6M99 - chains G and H of the 12 polymer chains in the assembly; structure by electron microscopy, 3.40 A resolution.

# Chain G (and H)
Protein: VP3
Source organism: Grass carp reovirus
Notes: chain H of this document is another copy of the same molecule, construct and numbering; everything in this record applies to it too
Reference sequence: Q9E3V8 (Q9E3V8_9REOV); residues 1-1214 here = UniProt positions 1-1214
Amino-acid sequence (1214 residues; each row starts with the number of its first residue):
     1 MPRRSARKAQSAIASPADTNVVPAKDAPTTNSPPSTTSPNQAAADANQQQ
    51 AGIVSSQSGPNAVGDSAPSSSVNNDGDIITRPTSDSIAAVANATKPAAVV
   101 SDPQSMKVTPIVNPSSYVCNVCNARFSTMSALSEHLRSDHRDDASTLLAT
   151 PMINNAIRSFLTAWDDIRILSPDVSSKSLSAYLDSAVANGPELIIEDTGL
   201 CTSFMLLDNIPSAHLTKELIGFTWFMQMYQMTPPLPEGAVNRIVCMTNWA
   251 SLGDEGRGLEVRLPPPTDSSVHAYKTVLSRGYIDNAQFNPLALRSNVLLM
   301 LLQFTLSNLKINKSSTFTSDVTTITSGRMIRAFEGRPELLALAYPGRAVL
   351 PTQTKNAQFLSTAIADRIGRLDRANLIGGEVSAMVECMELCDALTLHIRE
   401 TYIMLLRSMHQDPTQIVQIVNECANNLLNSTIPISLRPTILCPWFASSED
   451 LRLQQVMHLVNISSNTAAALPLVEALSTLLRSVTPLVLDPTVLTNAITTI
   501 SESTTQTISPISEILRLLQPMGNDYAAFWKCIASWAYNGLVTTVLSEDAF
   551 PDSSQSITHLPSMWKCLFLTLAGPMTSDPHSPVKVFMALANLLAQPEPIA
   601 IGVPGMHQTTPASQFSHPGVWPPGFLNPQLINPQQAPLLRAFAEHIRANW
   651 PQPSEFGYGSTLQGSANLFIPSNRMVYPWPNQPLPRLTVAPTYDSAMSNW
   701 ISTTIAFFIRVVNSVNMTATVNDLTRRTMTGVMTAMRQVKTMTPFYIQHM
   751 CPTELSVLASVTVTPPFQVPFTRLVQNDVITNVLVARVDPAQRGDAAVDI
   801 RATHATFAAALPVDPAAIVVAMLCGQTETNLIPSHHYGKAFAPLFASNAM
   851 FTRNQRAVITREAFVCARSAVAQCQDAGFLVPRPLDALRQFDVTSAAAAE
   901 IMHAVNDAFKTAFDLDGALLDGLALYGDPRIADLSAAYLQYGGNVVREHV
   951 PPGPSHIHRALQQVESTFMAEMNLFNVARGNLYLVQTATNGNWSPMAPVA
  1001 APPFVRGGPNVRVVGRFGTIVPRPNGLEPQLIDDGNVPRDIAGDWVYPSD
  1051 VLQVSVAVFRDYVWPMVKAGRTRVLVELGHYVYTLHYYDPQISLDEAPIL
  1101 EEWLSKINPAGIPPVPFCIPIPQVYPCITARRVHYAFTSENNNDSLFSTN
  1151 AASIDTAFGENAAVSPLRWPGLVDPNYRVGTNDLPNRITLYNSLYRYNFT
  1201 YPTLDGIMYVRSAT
Not modelled in the structure: 1-150, 1212-1214 (chain H: 1-14, 142-154)

# How chain G and chain H interact
Contacting residue pairs - 141 pairs, chain G then chain H:
  Leu-278(G) with Asn-830(H), hydrogen bond (backbone-side chain)
  Tyr-282(G) with Asn-830(H)
  Leu-291(G) with Ile-832(H), hydrophobic; Ala-1213(H), hydrophobic
  Ser-463(G) with Thr-499(H)
  Ser-464(G) with Thr-499(H); Ile-500(H)
  Asn-465(G) with Thr-499(H), hydrogen bond (side chain-backbone)
  Thr-466(G) with Glu-502(H)
  Asp-578(G) with Asp-723(H)
  His-580(G) with Asp-723(H)
  Val-603(G) with Val-715(H), hydrophobic
  Met-606(G) with Thr-718(H)
  Gln-614(G) with Thr-718(H), hydrogen bond (backbone-side chain); Ala-719(H), hydrogen bond (side chain-backbone); Thr-720(H)
  Ser-616(G) with Thr-718(H); Asn-722(H), hydrogen bond; Asp-723(H); Arg-726(H), hydrogen bond (backbone-side chain)
  His-617(G) with Asn-713(H), hydrogen bond (side chain-backbone); Ser-714(H); Val-715(H); Arg-726(H)
  Gly-619(G) with Val-715(H)
  Val-620(G) with Val-715(H), hydrophobic; Thr-718(H)
  Ile-780(G) with Arg-727(H)
  Thr-781(G) with Arg-727(H), hydrogen bond (backbone-side chain)
  Asn-782(G) with Arg-727(H)
  Arg-793(G) with Tyr-693(H); Arg-737(H), hydrogen bond (side chain-backbone); Gln-738(H)
  Asp-795(G) with Ser-702(H), hydrogen bond; Arg-737(H), salt bridge
  Val-798(G) with Arg-737(H)
  Arg-801(G) with Ile-709(H); Arg-710(H); Asn-713(H); Thr-730(H); Thr-734(H)
  Ala-802(G) with Ala-706(H), hydrophobic; Ile-709(H), hydrophobic; Thr-734(H), hydrogen bond (backbone-side chain); Arg-737(H), hydrogen bond (backbone-side chain)
  Thr-803(G) with Arg-737(H); Gln-738(H), hydrogen bond (backbone-side chain)
  His-804(G) with Thr-734(H), hydrogen bond (backbone-side chain); Gln-738(H)
  Ala-805(G) with Thr-734(H)
  Thr-806(G) with Arg-727(H)
  Phe-807(G) with Arg-727(H)
  Ala-808(G) with Arg-727(H); Thr-728(H)
  Ala-809(G) with Leu-724(H)
  Ala-810(G) with Leu-724(H)
  Gln-875(G) with Thr-688(H); Val-689(H)
  Asp-876(G) with Arg-686(H)
  Arg-889(G) with Thr-1214(H), hydrogen bond (side chain-backbone)
  Gln-890(G) with Arg-686(H), hydrogen bond (backbone-side chain)
  Phe-891(G) with Arg-686(H); Ile-832(H), hydrophobic; Pro-833(H); Ala-1213(H); Thr-1214(H)
  Asp-892(G) with Thr-829(H); Leu-831(H)
  Val-893(G) with Arg-686(H); Leu-687(H)
  Thr-894(G) with Leu-687(H)
  Ser-895(G) with Lys-740(H), hydrogen bond; Met-742(H)
  Ala-896(G) with Thr-829(H)
  Glu-900(G) with Thr-829(H), hydrogen bond
  Leu-925(G) with Ala-496(H), hydrophobic
  Tyr-926(G) with Ala-735(H); Gln-738(H), hydrogen bond; Val-739(H); Lys-740(H), hydrogen bond (backbone-backbone)
  Gly-927(G) with Lys-740(H)
  Asp-928(G) with Tyr-693(H), hydrogen bond; Lys-740(H)
  Arg-930(G) with Leu-687(H), hydrogen bond (side chain-backbone); Thr-688(H), hydrogen bond (side chain-backbone); Val-689(H); Thr-692(H); Lys-740(H)
  Ile-931(G) with Val-689(H), hydrophobic; Tyr-693(H), hydrophobic
  Arg-1016(G) with Val-1210(H); Arg-1211(H); Ser-1212(H), hydrogen bond (backbone-backbone); Thr-1214(H)
  Phe-1017(G) with Asn-426(H); Leu-428(H); Asn-429(H); Tyr-1209(H), hydrophobic; Val-1210(H); Arg-1211(H)
  Thr-1019(G) with Asn-429(H); Thr-431(H); Tyr-1209(H)
  Ile-1020(G) with Tyr-1209(H), hydrogen bond (backbone-side chain)
  Asp-1050(G) with Ser-1212(H); Ala-1213(H); Thr-1214(H), hydrogen bond (side chain-backbone)
  Val-1051(G) with Ser-1212(H)
  Val-1054(G) with Ala-163(H); Trp-164(H); His-835(H); Val-1210(H)
  Val-1056(G) with Ala-163(H)
  Ala-1057(G) with Ala-163(H); Asp-166(H)
  Val-1058(G) with Ala-163(H), hydrophobic; Tyr-1209(H), hydrophobic
  Arg-1060(G) with Asp-166(H), salt bridge
  Asp-1061(G) with Val-118(H); Asn-123(H)
  Tyr-1062(G) with Cys-122(H); Asn-123(H), hydrogen bond
  Pro-1065(G) with Ile-111(H)
  Lys-1068(G) with Thr-109(H); Pro-110(H), hydrogen bond (side chain-backbone); Ile-111(H)
  Ala-1069(G) with Ile-111(H)
  Gln-1091(G) with Gln-104(H)
  Ile-1092(G) with Pro-103(H), hydrophobic
  Ser-1093(G) with Pro-103(H), hydrogen bond (side chain-backbone); Ser-105(H); Lys-107(H)
  Asp-1095(G) with Lys-107(H); Thr-109(H), hydrogen bond
  Pro-1098(G) with Thr-109(H)
  Glu-1101(G) with Asn-113(H)
  Pro-1109(G) with Trp-164(H), hydrophobic; His-835(H)
  Ile-1128(G) with Gln-104(H)
  Ala-1130(G) with Gln-104(H)
  Arg-1131(G) with Ser-105(H)
Interface residues without a listed pair, chain G (90 interface residues in all): Ser-279, Asn-289, Thr-542, Ser-613, Ala-786, Val-788, Gln-792, Asp-799, Tyr-941, Gly-1018, Val-1021, Pro-1022, Gln-1053, Ala-1097, Val-1133
Interface residues without a listed pair, chain H (75 interface residues in all): Val-108, Ser-116, Val-121, Leu-427, Pro-433, Val-492, Asn-495, Thr-498, Glu-828, Lys-839, Ile-1207

# Summary
90 residues of chain G and 75 residues of chain H are in contact, with 30 hydrogen bonds and 2 salt bridges.
Among the polar pairs are Asp-795(G)/Arg-737(H), Arg-1060(G)/Asp-166(H) and Leu-278(G)/Asn-830(H).
Both chains are VP3 (Grass carp reovirus). Entry 6M99 (In situ structure of transcriptional enzyme complex and
asymmetric inner capsid protein of aquareovirus at primed ...) was determined by electron microscopy.
